PDB entry 7PIL | electron microscopy, 2.50 A resolution | chains H and M of the 33 polymer chains in the assembly

# Chain H
Protein: Reaction center protein H chain
Organism: Rhodobacter sphaeroides (strain ATCC 17023 / DSM 158 / JCM 6121 / NBRC 12203 / NCIMB 8253 / ATH 2.4.1.)
UniProt: Q3J170 (RCEH_RHOS4); residue numbers follow UniProt; this construct covers 1-246
Sequence (246 residues; numbered 1 to 246; the number before each row is that of its first residue):
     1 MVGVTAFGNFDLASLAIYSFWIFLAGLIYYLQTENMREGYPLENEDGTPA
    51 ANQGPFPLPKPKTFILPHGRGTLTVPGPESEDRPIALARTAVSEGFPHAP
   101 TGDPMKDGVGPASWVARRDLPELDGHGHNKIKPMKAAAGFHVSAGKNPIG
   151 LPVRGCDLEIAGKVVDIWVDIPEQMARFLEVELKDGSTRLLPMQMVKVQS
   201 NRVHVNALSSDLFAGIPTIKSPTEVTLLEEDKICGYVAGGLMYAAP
Residues lining bound ligands:
  - 1,2-Distearoyl-sn-glycerophosphoethanolamine (3PE), molecule 1: Asn9, Ile17, Tyr18, Trp21, Leu24
  - 1,2-Distearoyl-sn-glycerophosphoethanolamine (3PE), molecule 2: Trp21, Leu24, Ala25, Ile28, Gln32, Met36, Tyr40, Gln53, Gly54, Pro55, Phe56
  - 1,2-Distearoyl-sn-glycerophosphoethanolamine (3PE), molecule 3: Ala25, Gly26, Tyr29, Leu42, Asn52, Gly54, Pro55
  - tetramyristoyl-cardiolipin (CD4; (2R,5R,11R,14R)-5,8,11-trihydroxy-5,11-dioxido-17-oxo-2,14-bis(tetradecanoyloxy)-4,6,10,12,16-pentaoxa-5,11-diphosphatriacont-1-yl tetradecanoate): Ala16, Ser19, Phe20, Ile22, Phe23, Gly26, Leu27, Tyr30

# Chain M
Protein: Reaction center protein M chain
Organism: Rhodobacter sphaeroides (strain ATCC 17023 / 2.4.1 / NCIB 8253 / DSM 158)
UniProt: Q3J1A6 (RCEM_RHOS4); residues 1-307 here correspond to UniProt positions 2-308 (UniProt number = residue number + 1)
Sequence (307 residues; row label = number of the first residue in the row):
     1 AEYQNIFSQVQVRGPADLGMTEDVNLANRSGVGPFSTLLGWFGNAQLGPI
    51 YLGSLGVLSLFSGLMWFFTIGIWFWYQAGWNPAVFLRDLFFFSLEPPAPE
   101 YGLSFAAPLKEGGLWLIASFFMFVAVWSWWGRTYLRAQALGMGKHTAWAF
   151 LSAIWLWMVLGFIRPILMGSWSEAVPYGIFSHLDWTNNFSLVHGNLFYNP
   201 FHGLSIAFLYGSALLFAMHGATILAVSRFGGERELEQIADRGTAAERAAL
   251 FWRWTMGFNATMEGIHRWAIWMAVLVTLTGGIGILLSGTVVDNWYVWGQN
   301 HGMAPLN
Ion coordination: Fe ion: His219, Glu234, His266 (shared with 2 residues of chain L)
Residues lining bound ligands:
  - 1,2-Distearoyl-sn-glycerophosphoethanolamine (3PE), molecule 1: Pro200, Gly203, Leu204, Ala207, Phe208, Trp268, Met272, His301, Met303
  - 1,2-Distearoyl-sn-glycerophosphoethanolamine (3PE), molecule 2: Arg253, Met256, Gly257, Phe258, Trp268
  - bacteriochlorophyll a (BCL), molecule 1: Trp66, Met122, Val126, Phe150, Ala153, Ile154, Leu156, Trp157, Leu160, Trp185, Thr186, Asn187, Phe189, Ser190, Asn195, Leu196, Phe197, His202, Ser205, Ile206, Leu209, Tyr210, Val276, Thr277, Gly280, Gly281, Ile284
  - bacteriochlorophyll a (BCL), molecule 2: Trp66, Phe67, Leu89, Phe90, Met122, Trp157, Leu160, Val175, Ile179, His182, Leu183, Trp185, Thr186
  - bacteriochlorophyll a (BCL), molecule 3: Thr186, Phe197, Tyr210
  - bacteriochlorophyll a (BCL), molecule 4: Phe197, Gly203, Leu204, Ile206, Ala207, Tyr210, Gly211, Leu214
  - bacteriopheophytin a (BPH), molecule 1: Ser59, Leu60, Gly63, Leu64, Trp66, Phe67, Ala125, Val126, Trp129, Thr133, Thr146, Ala149, Phe150, Ala153, Ala273, Val274, Thr277
  - bacteriopheophytin a (BPH), molecule 2: Tyr210, Ala213, Leu214, Ala217, Met218, Trp252, Thr255, Met256
  - tetramyristoyl-cardiolipin (CD4; (2R,5R,11R,14R)-5,8,11-trihydroxy-5,11-dioxido-17-oxo-2,14-bis(tetradecanoyloxy)-4,6,10,12,16-pentaoxa-5,11-diphosphatriacont-1-yl tetradecanoate): Gly143, Lys144, His145, Trp148, Ala149, Leu151, Ser152, Trp155, Arg267, Ile270, Trp271, Val274, Leu278, Ile282
  - spheroidene (SPO): Trp66, Phe67, Ile70, Gly71, Ile72, Phe74, Trp75, Phe85, Leu89, Phe105, Trp115, Leu116, Ser119, Phe120, Met122, Phe123, Trp157, Met158, Leu160, Gly161, Phe162, Trp171, Val175, Tyr177, Gly178, Ile179, His182
  - ubiquinone-10 (U10): Leu214, Leu215, Met218, His219, Thr222, Ile223, Ala245, Ala248, Ala249, Trp252, Met256, Phe258, Asn259, Ala260, Thr261, Met262, Ile265, Trp268, Met272
  - ubiquinone-1 (UQ1): Leu86, Arg87, Leu89, Phe90, Phe91, Phe180
Swiss-Prot annotation at these positions:
  - binding site ((7R,8Z)-bacteriochlorophyll b): His182, His202
  - binding site (Fe cation): His219, Glu234, His266
  - binding site (a ubiquinone): Trp252

# Interface between chain H and chain M
Contacting residue pairs - 120 pairs, chain H then chain M:
  Met1(H) with Thr289(M)
  Val2(H) with Gly288(M); Thr289(M); Val290(M)
  Gly3(H) with Val290(M)
  Asn9(H) with Asn300(M), hydrogen bond (side chain-backbone); His301(M), hydrogen bond (backbone-side chain)
  Asp11(H) with Val290(M); Val291(M); Trp297(M), hydrogen bond
  Leu12(H) with Val290(M), hydrophobic
  Ala13(H) with Val290(M); Val291(M), hydrophobic; Trp297(M), hydrophobic
  Ser14(H) with Trp297(M); His301(M), hydrogen bond
  Ala16(H) with Phe201(M)
  Ile17(H) with Phe201(M); Leu204(M), hydrophobic
  Phe20(H) with Phe201(M), hydrophobic; Leu204(M), hydrophobic; Phe208(M), hydrophobic; Leu275(M), hydrophobic; Thr279(M)
  Trp21(H) with Leu204(M), hydrophobic
  Phe23(H) with Trp271(M), hydrophobic
  Leu27(H) with Trp271(M), hydrophobic; Leu275(M), hydrophobic
  Tyr30(H) with Arg267(M), hydrogen bond
  Leu31(H) with Arg267(M); Trp268(M), hydrophobic; Trp271(M)
  Gln32(H) with Phe258(M)
  Asn35(H) with Ala260(M); Thr261(M), hydrogen bond (side chain-backbone); Gly264(M), hydrogen bond (side chain-backbone); Ile265(M), hydrogen bond (side chain-backbone); Trp268(M)
  Glu38(H) with Arg241(M), salt bridge; Thr261(M)
  Leu42(H) with Arg253(M)
  Lys62(H) with Glu263(M), salt bridge; Arg267(M)
  Phe64(H) with Glu263(M)
  Leu73(H) with Ile238(M); Ala239(M)
  Glu79(H) with Arg241(M), salt bridge
  Pro111(H) with Arg247(M), hydrogen bond (backbone-side chain)
  Ala112(H) with Arg247(M)
  Ser113(H) with Thr243(M); Arg247(M), hydrogen bond (backbone-side chain)
  Val115(H) with Arg241(M); Gly242(M); Thr243(M); Glu246(M)
  Arg117(H) with Glu236(M); Gln237(M); Asp240(M), salt bridge; Arg241(M); Gly242(M)
  Arg118(H) with Asp240(M), hydrogen bond (backbone-side chain)
  Glu122(H) with Arg233(M), salt bridge; Glu236(M)
  Gly125(H) with Met20(M)
  His126(H) with Met20(M)
  Lys130(H) with Arg233(M)
  Ile131(H) with Arg233(M)
  Gly139(H) with Arg13(M); Gly14(M); Pro15(M)
  Phe140(H) with Arg13(M); Gly14(M); Pro15(M)
  His141(H) with Val12(M); Arg13(M), hydrogen bond (backbone-backbone)
  Val142(H) with Val10(M), hydrophobic; Gln11(M)
  Ser143(H) with Gln11(M), hydrogen bond (backbone-backbone); Val12(M); Arg13(M)
  Ala144(H) with Val10(M); Gln11(M), hydrogen bond (backbone-backbone); Thr37(M); Trp41(M), hydrophobic
  Gly145(H) with Gln9(M); Trp41(M)
  Lys146(H) with Val10(M)
  Pro148(H) with Val10(M)
  Val169(H) with Val12(M), hydrophobic
  Pro172(H) with Asp17(M)
  Glu173(H) with Asn44(M)
  Gln174(H) with Val12(M); Arg13(M); Gly14(M), hydrogen bond (side chain-backbone); Pro15(M), hydrogen bond (side chain-backbone)
  Met175(H) with Val12(M)
  Arg177(H) with Glu232(M), salt bridge; Arg233(M)
  Met193(H) with Gln9(M), hydrogen bond (backbone-side chain); Val10(M), hydrophobic
  Gln194(H) with Tyr3(M); Asn5(M); Ser227(M); Arg228(M)
  Met195(H) with Arg228(M)
  Val196(H) with Tyr3(M); Gln9(M), hydrogen bond (backbone-side chain)
  Lys197(H) with Gln9(M)
  Val198(H) with Gln9(M), hydrogen bond (backbone-side chain)
  Asn206(H) with Glu2(M)
  Leu227(H) with Glu236(M); Asp240(M)
  Glu230(H) with Arg233(M), salt bridge
  Asp231(H) with Gly242(M); Thr243(M), hydrogen bond (side chain-backbone)
  Cys234(H) with Arg228(M); Phe229(M)
  Gly235(H) with Arg247(M)
  Ala238(H) with Phe229(M), hydrophobic
  Leu241(H) with Arg228(M)
Other interface residues (no listed pair), chain H (73 interface residues in all): Leu24, Glu34, Arg37, Leu66, Gly110, Trp114, Met134, Ala176, Pro192
Other interface residues (no listed pair), chain M (60 interface residues in all): Ala16, Gly19, Phe35, Pro200, Asn259, Ile282, Leu286, Trp294

# In short
73 residues of chain H and 60 residues of chain M are in contact, with 20 hydrogen bonds and 7 salt bridges.
Polar pairs include Glu38(H)-Arg241(M), Lys62(H)-Glu263(M) and Glu79(H)-Arg241(M). 2
1,2-Distearoyl-sn-glycerophosphoethanolamine molecules and one tetramyristoyl-cardiolipin molecule are bound
between chain H and chain M.
Chain H is Reaction center protein H chain (Rhodobacter sphaeroides (strain ATCC 17023 / DSM 158 / JCM 6121 /
NBRC 12203 / NCIMB 8253 / ATH 2.4.1.)) and chain M is Reaction center protein M chain (Rhodobacter sphaeroides
(strain ATCC 17023 / 2.4.1 / NCIB 8253 / DSM 158)); the structure, Cryo-EM structure of the Rhodobacter
sphaeroides RC-LH1-PufXY monomer complex at 2.5 A, was determined by electron microscopy.
